Entry 6U5B (electron microscopy, 3.50 A resolution); this record covers chains 0 and s of the 60 polymer chains in the assembly.

== Chain 0 ==
Molecule: Tri2 PA0619
From: Pseudomonas aeruginosa (strain ATCC 15692 / DSM 22644 / CIP 104116 / JCM 14847 / LMG 12228 / 1C / PRS 101 / PAO1)
UniProt: G3XD92 (G3XD92_PSEAE); numbering as in UniProt (aligned over 1-177)
Sequence (177 residues; numbered 1 to 177; the number before each row is that of its first residue):
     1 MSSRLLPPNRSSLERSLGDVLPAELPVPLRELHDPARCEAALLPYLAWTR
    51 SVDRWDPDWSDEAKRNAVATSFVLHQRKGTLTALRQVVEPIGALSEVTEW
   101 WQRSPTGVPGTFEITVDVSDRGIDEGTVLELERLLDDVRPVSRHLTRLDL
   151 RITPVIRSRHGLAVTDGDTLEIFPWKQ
Not modelled in the structure: 1, 153-177

== Chain s ==
Molecule: Tri1a PA0618
From: Pseudomonas aeruginosa (strain ATCC 15692 / DSM 22644 / CIP 104116 / JCM 14847 / LMG 12228 / 1C / PRS 101 / PAO1)
UniProt: G3XCX5 (G3XCX5_PSEAE); numbering as in UniProt (aligned over 1-295)
Sequence (295 residues; numbered 1 to 295; the number before each row is that of its first residue):
     1 MIIDLSQLPEPEVIENLDFETIYQELLGDFREAMAGEWTAEVESDPVLKL
    51 LQLAAYRELLLRARINDAARAVMLAYASGADLDQIGAGFNVQRLLIRPAQ
   101 PEAVPPVEAQYESDKSLRNRIQLAFEQLSVAGPRNAYIAHALGADGRVAD
   151 ASATSPAPCEVLISVLGVEGNGQAPEAVLQAVRLALNAEDVRPVADRVTV
   201 RSAGIVPYQVKAQLYLFPGPEAELIRAAAEASLRDYISAQRRLGRDIRRS
   251 ALFATLHVEGVQRVELQEPAADVVLDETQAAYCTGYAITLGGVDE
Not modelled in the structure: 293-295
Reported in the primary citation:
  - self-association interface (contacts with another copy of this molecule); pairs are residue here / residue on that copy: Ser250-His257
  - mutagenesis - H257F: increased stability in response to pH 3.4
  - mutagenesis - A254C: decreased stability

== Chain 0 / chain s interface ==
Pairs across the interface (58):
  Ser2(0) with Leu53(s); Arg57(s)
  Leu5(0) with Leu53(s), hydrophobic; Arg57(s)
  Leu6(0) with Leu53(s), hydrophobic
  Asn9(0) with Lys49(s)
  Glu14(0) with Pro46(s); Lys49(s), salt bridge
  Leu17(0) with Leu50(s), hydrophobic
  Leu21(0) with Leu50(s), hydrophobic
  Pro22(0) with Arg57(s)
  Glu24(0) with Arg57(s)
  Leu25(0) with Leu61(s); Arg64(s)
  Val27(0) with Ala68(s), hydrophobic
  Leu29(0) with Ile65(s); Ala68(s); Ala69(s); Val72(s)
  Arg30(0) with Ala68(s); Ala71(s); Val72(s); Asp81(s)
  His33(0) with Val72(s)
  Asp34(0) with Gln84(s), hydrogen bond
  Arg37(0) with Gln84(s)
  Ala69(0) with Gly88(s)
  Phe72(0) with Gly88(s); Phe89(s); Ala124(s); Phe125(s), hydrophobic
  Val73(0) with Asn90(s)
  Gln76(0) with Gln127(s), hydrogen bond; Ser129(s), hydrogen bond (backbone-side chain)
  Arg77(0) with Ser129(s), hydrogen bond (side chain-backbone)
  Gly79(0) with Asp190(s); Val191(s); Arg192(s)
  Thr80(0) with Val130(s); Asp190(s)
  Leu81(0) with Arg192(s)
  Val97(0) with Arg192(s)
  Thr98(0) with Arg192(s)
  Glu99(0) with Arg192(s), salt bridge
  Trp100(0) with Cys159(s), hydrophobic; Pro193(s); Val194(s), hydrogen bond (side chain-backbone); Ala195(s)
  Thr111(0) with Pro158(s); Cys159(s)
  Phe112(0) with Pro193(s)
  Arg143(0) with Ala157(s); Pro158(s), hydrogen bond (side chain-backbone); Cys159(s), hydrogen bond (side chain-backbone); Val191(s); Pro193(s), hydrogen bond (side chain-backbone); Val194(s)
  His144(0) with Pro193(s)
Interface residues without a listed pair, chain 0 (36 interface residues in all): Gly18, Ala23, Arg50, Thr82
Interface residues without a listed pair, chain s (36 interface residues in all): Ala54, Tyr56, Leu128, Ala188, Glu189
Interface features reported in the paper:
  - residue pairs: Phe89(s)-Phe72(0) (pi stacking), Phe125(s)-Phe72(0) (pi stacking)

== Overview ==
Chain 0 and chain s each contribute 36 residues to their interface, with 8 hydrogen bonds and 2 salt bridges.
Polar contacts include Glu14(0)-Lys49(s), Glu99(0)-Arg192(s) and Asp34(0)-Gln84(s). The authors report pi
stacking between Phe89(s) and Phe72(0) and Phe125(s) and Phe72(0). The paper reports that H257F of chain s
increases stability in response to pH 3.4; a self-association interface involving Ser250(s).
Chain 0 is Tri2 PA0619 and chain s is Tri1a PA0618, both from Pseudomonas aeruginosa (strain ATCC 15692 / DSM
22644 / CIP 104116 / JCM 14847 / LMG 12228 / 1C / PRS 101 / PAO1); the structure, CryoEM Structure of Pyocin
R2 - precontracted - baseplate, was determined by electron microscopy (same publication as 6PYT, 6U5F, 6U5J
and 6U5K).
